PDB entry 1U8L | X-ray diffraction, 2.60 A resolution | chains A and C of the 3 polymer chains in the assembly

== Chain A ==
Molecule: Antibody 2F5 (light chain)
From: Homo sapiens
Notes: antibody fragment or engineered binder
Chain sequence (214 residues; row label = number of the first residue in the row):
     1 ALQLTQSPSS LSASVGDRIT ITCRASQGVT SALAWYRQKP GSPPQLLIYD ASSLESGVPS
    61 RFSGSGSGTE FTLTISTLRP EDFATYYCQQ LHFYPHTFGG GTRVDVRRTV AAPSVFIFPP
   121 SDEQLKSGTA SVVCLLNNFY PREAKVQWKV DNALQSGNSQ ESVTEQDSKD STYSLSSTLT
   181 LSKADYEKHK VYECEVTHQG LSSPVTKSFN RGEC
Cystine bridges: Cys23-Cys88, Cys134-Cys194

== Chain C ==
Molecule: GP41 peptide
Chain sequence (7 residues; numbered 1 to 7; the number before each row is that of its first residue):
     1 DLDRWAS

== Chain A / chain C interface ==
Contacting residue pairs (12):
  Leu91(A) with Asp3(C)
  His92(A) with Leu2(C); Asp3(C), hydrogen bond (backbone-backbone); Ala6(C)
  Phe93(A) with Asp1(C); Leu2(C), hydrophobic; Asp3(C)
  Tyr94(A) with Asp1(C), hydrogen bond (backbone-backbone); Leu2(C); Asp3(C); Arg4(C)
  His96(A) with Asp3(C), salt bridge
Interface residues without a listed pair, chain C (6 interface residues in all): Ser7

== Overview ==
5 residues of chain A face 6 of chain C across their interface; the contacts include 2 hydrogen bonds and 1
salt bridge. Among the polar pairs are His96(A)-Asp3(C), His92(A)-Asp3(C) and Tyr94(A)-Asp1(C).
Chain A is Antibody 2F5 (light chain) (Homo sapiens) and chain C is GP41 peptide; the structure, Crystal
structure of the HIV-1 Cross Neutralizing Monoclonal Antibody 2F5 in complex with gp41 Peptide DLDRWAS, was
determined by X-ray diffraction (same publication as 1U8H, 1U8I, 1U8J, 1U8M, 1U8N, 1U8O and 14 further
entries).
